Entry 7RMG (electron microscopy, 3.00 A resolution); this record covers chains A and R of the 6 polymer chains in the assembly.

== Chain A ==
Protein: Guanine nucleotide-binding protein G(s) subunit alpha isoforms short, with certain residues mutated to match Guanine nucleotide-binding protein G(q) subunit
From: Homo sapiens
UniProt: P63092 (GNAS2_HUMAN); the construct has insertions or renumbered stretches relative to UniProt, so the offset changes along the chain: 26-56 = UniProt 26-56; 188-195 = UniProt 57-64; 204-253 = UniProt 204-253; 264-394 = UniProt 264-394
Amino-acid sequence (229 residues; numbered 25 to 394; 141 numbers in that range are skipped by the numbering (no residue carries them; nothing is unmodelled there); the number before each row is that of its first residue):
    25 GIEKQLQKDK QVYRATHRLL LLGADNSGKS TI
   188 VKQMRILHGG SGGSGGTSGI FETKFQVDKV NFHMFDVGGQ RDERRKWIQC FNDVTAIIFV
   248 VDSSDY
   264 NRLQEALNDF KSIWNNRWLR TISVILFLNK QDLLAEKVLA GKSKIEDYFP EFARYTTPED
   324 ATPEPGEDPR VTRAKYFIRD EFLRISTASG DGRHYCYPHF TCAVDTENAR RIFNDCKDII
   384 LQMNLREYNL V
Not modelled in the structure: 188-206, 304-310, 322-331
Differences from the reference sequence: expression tag (25); engineered mutation Asp49 (Gly in P63092), Asn50 (Glu in P63092), Asp249 (Ala in P63092), Asp252 (Ser in P63092), Asp272 (Leu in P63092), Ala372 (Ile in P63092), Ile375 (Val in P63092), Lys380 (Arg in P63092), Leu384 (Gln in P63092), Gln385 (Arg in P63092), Asn387 (His in P63092), Glu390 (Gln in P63092), Asn392 (Glu in P63092), Val394 (Leu in P63092); linker (196-203)

== Chain R ==
Protein: Substance-P receptor
From: Homo sapiens
UniProt: P25103 (NK1R_HUMAN); residues 1-407 here = UniProt positions 1-407
Amino-acid sequence (418 residues; row label = number of the first residue in the row; numbers below 1 keep their minus sign (Asp-10 is residue -10)):
   -10 DYKDDDDASI DMDNVLPVDS DLSPNISTNT SEPNQFVQPA WQIVLWAAAY TVIVVTSVVG
    50 NVVVMWIILA HKRMRTVTNY FLVNLAFAEA SMAAFNTVVN FTYAVHNEWY YGLFYCKFHN
   110 FFPIAAVFAS IYSMTAVAFD RYMAIIHPLQ PRLSATATKV VICVIWVLAL LLAFPQGYYS
   170 TTETMPSRVV CMIEWPEHPN KIYEKVYHIC VTVLIYFLPL LVIGYAYTVV GITLWASEIP
   230 GDSSDRYHEQ VSAKRKVVKM MIVVVCTFAI CWLPFHIFFL LPYINPDLYL KKFIQQVYLA
   290 IMWLAMSSTM YNPIIYCCLN DRFRLGFKHA FRCCPFISAG DYEGLEMKST RYLQTQGSVY
   350 KVSRLETTIS TVVGAHEEEP EDGPKATPSS LDLTSNCSSR SDSKTMTESF SFSSNVLS
Not modelled in the structure: -10 to 20, 226-237, 322-407
Differences from the reference sequence: expression tag (-10 to 0)
Disulfides: Cys105-Cys180
Swiss-Prot annotation at these positions:
  - binding site (CP-96345): His197
  - lipidation: Cys322 (S-palmitoyl cysteine)
  - glycosylation (N-linked (GlcNAc...) asparagine): Asn14, Asn18
  - natural variant: Tyr192 (Y192H: Display properties similar to those of the wild-type receptor)
From the paper describing this entry:
  - contacts within the chain: Asn23-Arg177, Glu78-Asn301, Asn96-Arg177
  - mutagenesis - M174I, R177M: unchanged signaling with Substance P
  - mutagenesis - R177M (20-fold): decreased signaling in response to SP
  - mutagenesis - R177M: unchanged expression
  - mutagenesis - R177M: unchanged signaling in response to Ca2+ mobilization
  - mutagenesis - M174I: unchanged signaling in response to Ca2+ signaling
  - mutagenesis - N85D, N85Q, N89D, H108A, H108Q, Y287F, Y287H: decreased signaling

== How chain A and chain R interact ==
Residue-residue contacts (30):
  Arg38(A) - Pro140(R)
  His41(A) - Leu138(R)  hydrogen bond (side chain-backbone)
  Val217(A) - Leu138(R)  hydrophobic
  Val217(A) - Gln139(R)
  Phe219(A) - Leu138(R)  hydrophobic
  Phe376(A) - Leu138(R)  hydrophobic
  Cys379(A) - Leu138(R)
  Lys380(A) - Pro137(R)
  Lys380(A) - Leu138(R)
  Ile383(A) - Pro137(R)
  Ile383(A) - Leu138(R)  hydrophobic
  Leu384(A) - Ile134(R)
  Gln385(A) - Lys243(R)
  Asn387(A) - Ala133(R)  hydrogen bond (side chain-backbone)
  Asn387(A) - Pro137(R)
  Leu388(A) - Ile134(R)  hydrophobic
  Glu390(A) - Thr67(R)  hydrogen bond
  Tyr391(A) - Thr67(R)
  Tyr391(A) - Asp129(R)
  Tyr391(A) - Ala133(R)
  Tyr391(A) - Arg141(R)  hydrogen bond
  Asn392(A) - Asn68(R)  hydrogen bond
  Asn392(A) - Leu71(R)
  Asn392(A) - Asn309(R)
  Asn392(A) - Phe312(R)
  Leu393(A) - Ile134(R)  hydrophobic
  Leu393(A) - Val246(R)
  Leu393(A) - Leu308(R)
  Val394(A) - Ala242(R)  hydrophobic
  Val394(A) - Asn309(R)
Interface residues without a listed pair, chain R (21 interface residues in all): Arg130, Ile135, Leu223, Met249

== Overview ==
17 residues of chain A face 21 of chain R across their interface, with 5 hydrogen bonds. Among the polar pairs
are His41(A)-Leu138(R), Asn387(A)-Ala133(R) and Glu390(A)-Thr67(R). The paper reports that N85D, N85Q and N89D
of chain R, among others, reduce signaling; contacts within the chain involving Asn23(R), Arg177(R) and
Glu78(R) among others; 9 substitutions were tested in all.
Here chain A is Guanine nucleotide-binding protein G(s) subunit alpha isoforms short, with certain residues
mutated to match Guanine nucleotide-binding protein G(q) subunit and chain R is Substance-P receptor, both
from Homo sapiens. Entry 7RMG (Substance P bound to active human neurokinin 1 receptor in complex with
miniGs/q70) was determined by electron microscopy (same publication as 7RMH and 7RMI).
